Entry 8PPT (electron microscopy, 2.90 A resolution); this record covers chains C and B of the 7 polymer chains in the assembly.

Chain C:
Molecule: DNA polymerase sliding clamp
From: Pyrococcus abyssi GE5
UniProtKB: Q9UYX8 (PCNA_PYRAB); residues 1-249 here = UniProt positions 1-249
Chain sequence (261 residues; each row starts with the number of its first residue; numbers below 1 keep their minus sign (Met-11 is residue -11)):
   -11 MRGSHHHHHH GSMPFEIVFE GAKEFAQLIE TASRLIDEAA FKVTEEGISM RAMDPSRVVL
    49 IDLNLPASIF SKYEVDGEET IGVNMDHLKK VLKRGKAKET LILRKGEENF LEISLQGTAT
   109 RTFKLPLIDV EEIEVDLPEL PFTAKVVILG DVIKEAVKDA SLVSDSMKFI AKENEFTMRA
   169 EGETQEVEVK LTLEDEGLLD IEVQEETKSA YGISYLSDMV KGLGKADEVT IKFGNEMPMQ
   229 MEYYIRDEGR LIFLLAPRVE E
Not modelled in the structure: -11 to 1, 248-249
Sequence notes: initiating methionine (-11); expression tag (-10 to 0)

Chain B:
Molecule: DP2
From: Pyrococcus abyssi GE5
Chain sequence (1270 residues; row label = number of the first residue in the row):
     1 MELPKEMEEY FEMLQREIDK AYEIAKKARA QGKDPSLDVE IPQATDMAGR VESLVGPPGV
    61 AKRIRELVKE YGKEIAALKI VDEIIEGKFG DLGSREKYAE QAVRTALAIL TEGIVSAPIE
   121 GIANVKIKRN TWADNSEYLA LYYAGPIRSS GGTAQALSVL VGDYVRRKLG LDRFKPSEKH
   181 IERMVEEVDL YHRAVTRLQY HPSPEEVRLA MRNIPIEITG EATDDVEVSH RDVPGVETNQ
   241 LRGGAILVLA EGVLQKAKKL VKYIDKMGIE GWEWLKEFVE AKEKGEPKEE GKEESLAEST
   301 LEETKVEVDM GFYYSLYQKF KEEIAPSDKY AKEVIGGRPL FSDPSKPGGF RLRYGRSRAS
   361 GFATWGINPA TMILVDEFLA IGTQLKTERP GKGAVVTPVT TIEGPIVKLK DGSVLRVDDY
   421 NLALKVREDV EEILYLGDAV IAFGDFVENN QTLLPANYCE EWWILEFVKA LKEIYEVHLE
   481 PFTENEEESI EEASDYLEID PEFLKEMLRD PLRVKPPVEL AIHFSEVLGI PLHPYYTLYW
   541 NSVEPKDVEK LWRLLKNYAE IEWSNFRGIK FAKKIVISQE KLGDSKRTLE LLGLPHTVRD
   601 GNVIVDYPWA AALLTPLGNL NWEFMAKPLY ATIDIINENN EIKLRDRGIS WIGARMGRPE
   661 KAKERKMKPP VQVLFPIGLA GGSSRDIKKA AEEGKVAEVE IAFFKCPKCG HVGPEHLCPN
   721 CGTRKELLWV CPRCNAEYPE SQAEGYNYTC PKCNVKLRPY AKRKIRPSEL LNRAMENVKV
   781 YGVDKLKGVM GMTSGWKMPE PLEKGLLRAK NDVYVFKDGT IRFDATDAPI THFRPREIGV
   841 SVEKLRELGY THDFEGKPLV SEDQIVELKP QDIILSKEAG RYLLKVAKFV DDLLEKFYGL
   901 PRFYNAEKME DLIGHLVIGL APHTSAGIVG RIIGFVDALV GYAHPYFHAA KRRNCDGDED
   961 AVMLLLDALL NFSRYYLPEK RGGKMDAPLV ITTRLDPREV DSEVHNMDIV RYYPLEFYEA
  1021 TYELKSPKEL VGVIERVEDR LGKPEMYYGL KFTHDTDDIA LGPKMSLYKQ LGDMEEKVRR
  1081 QLEVAKRIRA VDEHGVAEKI LNSHLIPDLR GNLRSFTRQE FRCVKCNTKF RRPPLNGKCP
  1141 VCGGKIVLTV SKGAIEKYLG TAKMLVTEYN VKNYTRQRIC LTERDIDSLF ENVFPETQLT
  1201 LIVNPNDICQ RLVMARTGEV NKSGLLENLS NGSKKTEKAE KAEKPRKKSD EKPKKKRVIS
  1261 LEEFFSRKSK
Not modelled in the structure: 1, 284-307, 1217-1270
Bound ions: Zn2+ site 1: Cys706, Cys709, Cys718, Cys721; Zn2+ site 2: Cys731, Cys734, Cys750, Cys753; Mg2+: Asp956, Asp958; Zn2+ site 3: Cys1123, Cys1126, Cys1139, Cys1142
From the paper describing this entry:
  - Mg2+ coordination: Asn954, Asp956, Asp958
  - mutagenesis - R1178A: unchanged catalytic activity on ssDNA
  - mutagenesis - R1178A: decreased catalytic activity on P/T substrates
  - mutagenesis - P1107A, R1114A: unchanged catalytic activity

Chain C / chain B interface:
Residue-residue contacts (19):
  Met41(C) - Ile1202(B)  hydrophobic
  Arg45(C) - Thr1200(B)  hydrogen bond (backbone-side chain)
  Arg45(C) - Leu1201(B)  hydrogen bond (backbone-backbone)
  Arg45(C) - Ile1202(B)  hydrogen bond (side chain-backbone)
  Arg45(C) - Pro1205(B)
  Val46(C) - Gln1198(B)
  Val46(C) - Leu1199(B)
  Val46(C) - Leu1201(B)
  Leu125(C) - Ile1202(B)  hydrophobic
  Leu242(C) - Leu1201(B)  hydrophobic
  Ala244(C) - Gln1198(B)
  Ala244(C) - Leu1199(B)
  Ala244(C) - Leu1201(B)
  Pro245(C) - Gln1198(B)
  Pro245(C) - Leu1199(B)  hydrogen bond (backbone-backbone)
  Arg246(C) - Thr1197(B)
  Arg246(C) - Gln1198(B)
  Val247(C) - Thr1197(B)  hydrogen bond (backbone-backbone)
  Val247(C) - Leu1199(B)
Also at the interface, not in a pair above, chain C (13 interface residues in all): Ser44, Leu48, Tyr203, Leu243
Also at the interface, not in a pair above, chain B (9 interface residues in all): Glu1196, Val1203

Overview:
The interface between chain C and chain B involves 13 residues on one side and 9 on the other; the contacts
include 5 hydrogen bonds. Polar pairs include Arg45(C)-Thr1200(B), Arg45(C)-Ile1202(B) and
Arg45(C)-Leu1201(B). From the paper: R1178A of chain B reduces catalytic activity on P/T substrates; Mg2+
coordination by Asn954(B), Asp956(B) and Asp958(B); 3 substitutions were tested in all.
Here chain C is DNA polymerase sliding clamp and chain B is DP2, both from Pyrococcus abyssi GE5. Entry 8PPT
(Pyrococcus abyssi DNA polymerase D (PolD) in its editing mode bound to a primer/template substrate containing
...) was determined by electron microscopy together with 8PPU and 8PPV from the same study.
